3HV7 - chain A; structure by X-ray diffraction, 2.40 A resolution.

Chain A:
Molecule: Mitogen-activated protein kinase 14
Organism: Homo sapiens
Notes: EC 2.7.11.24
UniProtKB: Q16539 (MK14_HUMAN); numbering as in UniProt (aligned over 2-360)
Amino-acid sequence (360 residues; numbered 1 to 360; the number before each row is that of its first residue):
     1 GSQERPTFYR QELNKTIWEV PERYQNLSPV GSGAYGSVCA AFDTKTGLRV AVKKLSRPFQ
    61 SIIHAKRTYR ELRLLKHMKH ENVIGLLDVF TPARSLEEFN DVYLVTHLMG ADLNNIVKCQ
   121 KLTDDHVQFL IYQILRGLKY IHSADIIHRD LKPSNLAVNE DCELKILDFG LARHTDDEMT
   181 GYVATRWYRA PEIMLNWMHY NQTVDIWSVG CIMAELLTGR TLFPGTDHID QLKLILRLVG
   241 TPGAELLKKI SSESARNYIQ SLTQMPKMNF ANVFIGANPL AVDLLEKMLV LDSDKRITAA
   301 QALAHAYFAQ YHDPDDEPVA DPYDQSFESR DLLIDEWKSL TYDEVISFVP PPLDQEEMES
Unresolved in the structure: 1-4, 33-35, 117-120, 172-182, 353-360
Construct notes: expression tag (1)
UniProt features mapped onto this chain:
  - motif: T180 to Y182 (TXY)
  - active site: D168 (Proton acceptor)
  - binding site (ATP): V30 to V38, K53
  - modified residue: S2 (N-acetylserine), T16 (Phosphothreonine), K53 (N6-acetyllysine), K152 (N6-acetyllysine), T180 (Phosphothreonine), Y182 (Phosphotyrosine), T263 (Phosphothreonine), Y323 (Phosphotyrosine)
Ligand contacts: 1AU (1-[1-(3-aminophenyl)-3-tert-butyl-1H-pyrazol-5-yl]-3-naphthalen-1-ylurea): V38, A51, K53, R70, E71, L74, L75, M78, V83, I84, L104, V105, T106, I146, H148, I166, L167, D168, F169

In short:
Ligands of chain A: compound 1AU. Curated annotation (UniProt) lists active-site residue D168 and 10
ATP-binding residues.
Chain A is Mitogen-activated protein kinase 14 (Homo sapiens); the structure, Human p38 MAP Kinase in Complex
with RL38, was determined by X-ray diffraction (same publication as 3HV3, 3HV4, 3HV5 and 3HV6).
